PDB entry 7XYB | electron microscopy, 3.70 A resolution | chains D and N of the 9 polymer chains in the assembly

[Chain D]
Name: DNA-directed RNA polymerase subunit beta'
Organism: Pseudomonas aeruginosa
Notes: EC 2.7.7.6
UniProt: Q9HWC9 (RPOC_PSEAE); numbering as in UniProt (aligned over 1-1399)
Chain sequence (1399 residues; row label = number of the first residue in the row):
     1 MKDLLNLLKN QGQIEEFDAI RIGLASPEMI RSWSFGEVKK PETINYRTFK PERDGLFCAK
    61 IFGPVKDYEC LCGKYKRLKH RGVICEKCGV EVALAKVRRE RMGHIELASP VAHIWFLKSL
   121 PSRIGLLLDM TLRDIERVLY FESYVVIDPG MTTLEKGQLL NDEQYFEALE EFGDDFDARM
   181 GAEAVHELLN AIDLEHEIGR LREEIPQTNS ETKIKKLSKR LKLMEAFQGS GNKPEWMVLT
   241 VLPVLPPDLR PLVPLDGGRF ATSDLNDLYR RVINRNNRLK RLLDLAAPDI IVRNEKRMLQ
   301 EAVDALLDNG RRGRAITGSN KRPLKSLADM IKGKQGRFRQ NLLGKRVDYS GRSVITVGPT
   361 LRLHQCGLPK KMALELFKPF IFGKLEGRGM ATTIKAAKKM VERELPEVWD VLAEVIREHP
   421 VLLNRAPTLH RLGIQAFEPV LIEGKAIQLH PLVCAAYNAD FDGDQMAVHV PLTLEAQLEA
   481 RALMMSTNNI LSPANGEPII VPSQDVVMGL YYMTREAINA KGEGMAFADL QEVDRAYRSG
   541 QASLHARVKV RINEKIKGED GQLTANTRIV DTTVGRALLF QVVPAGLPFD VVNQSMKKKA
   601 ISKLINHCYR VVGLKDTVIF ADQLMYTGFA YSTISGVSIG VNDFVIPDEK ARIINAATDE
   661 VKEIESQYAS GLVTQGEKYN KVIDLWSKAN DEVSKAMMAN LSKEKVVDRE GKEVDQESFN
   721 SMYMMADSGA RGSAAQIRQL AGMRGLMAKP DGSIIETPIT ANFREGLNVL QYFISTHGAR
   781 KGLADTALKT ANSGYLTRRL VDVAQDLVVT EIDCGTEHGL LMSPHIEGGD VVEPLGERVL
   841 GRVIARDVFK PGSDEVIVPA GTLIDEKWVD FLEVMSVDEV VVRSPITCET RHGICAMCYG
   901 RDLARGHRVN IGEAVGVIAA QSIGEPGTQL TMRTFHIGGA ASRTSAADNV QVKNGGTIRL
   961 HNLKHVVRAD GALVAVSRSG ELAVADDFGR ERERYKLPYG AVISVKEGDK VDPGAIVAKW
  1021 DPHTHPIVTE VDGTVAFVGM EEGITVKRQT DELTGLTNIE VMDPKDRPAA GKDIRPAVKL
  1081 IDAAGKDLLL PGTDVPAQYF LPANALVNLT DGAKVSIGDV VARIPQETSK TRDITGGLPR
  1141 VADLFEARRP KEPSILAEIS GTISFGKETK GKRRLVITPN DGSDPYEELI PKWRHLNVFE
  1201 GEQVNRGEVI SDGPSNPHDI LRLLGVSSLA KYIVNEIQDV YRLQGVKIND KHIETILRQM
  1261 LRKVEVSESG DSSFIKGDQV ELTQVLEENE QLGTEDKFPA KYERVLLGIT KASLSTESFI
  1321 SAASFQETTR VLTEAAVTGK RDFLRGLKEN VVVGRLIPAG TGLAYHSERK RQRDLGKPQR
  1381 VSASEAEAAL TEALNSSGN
Not modelled in the structure: 1-15, 932-946, 1127-1134, 1377-1399
Cystine bridges: Cys888-Cys895
Ion coordination: Mg2+: Asp460, Asp462, Asp464 (shared with 1 residue of chain R)
UniProt features mapped onto this chain:
  - binding site (Zn(2+)): Cys70, Cys72, Cys85, Cys88, Cys814, Cys888, Cys895, Cys898
  - binding site (Mg(2+)): Asp460, Asp462, Asp464

[Chain N]
Molecule: nontemplate strand DNA
Sequence (79 nucleotides; each row starts with the number of its first residue):
    45 ATGGAGTTAG TGAGTGTTAA GTTGGAAGGG TGGGATTTAA ATTTTGGGTG AGTGGTGGAG
   105 AGGTACCTCG TTGTGGTAG
Not modelled in the structure: 45-95, 104-106, 123

[How chain D and chain N interact]
Residue-residue contacts (7; chain D residue first):
  Arg270(D) - DT100(N)  hydrogen bond to the base
  Arg271(D) - DG101(N)  hydrogen bond to the base
  Asn274(D) - DT100(N)  phosphate contact
  Arg278(D) - DT100(N)  salt bridge to the phosphate
  Arg1148(D) - DG114(N)  salt bridge to the phosphate
  Arg1148(D) - DT115(N)  salt bridge to the phosphate
  Lys1311(D) - DT116(N)  salt bridge to the phosphate
Also at the interface, not in a pair above, chain D (10 interface residues in all): Arg47, Leu120, Arg275, Glu1146
Also at the interface, not in a pair above, chain N (8 interface residues in all): DT97, DC113, DG117

[Overview]
Chain D and chain N form an interface of 10 and 8 residues respectively, with 2 hydrogen bonds and 4 salt
bridges. Polar contacts include Arg270(D)-DT100(N), Arg271(D)-DG101(N) and Arg278(D)-DT100(N). From UniProt: 8
Zn2+-binding residues and 3 Mg2+-binding residues on chain D.
Chain D is DNA-directed RNA polymerase subunit beta' (Pseudomonas aeruginosa) and chain N is nontemplate
strand DNA; the structure, The cryo-EM structure of an AlpA-loaded complex, was determined by electron
microscopy together with 7XYA from the same study.
